PDB entry 9CQX | electron microscopy, 2.51 A resolution | chains C and D of the 4 polymer chains in the assembly

Chain C:
Protein: Nitrogenase molybdenum-iron protein alpha chain
From: Azotobacter vinelandii
Notes: EC 1.18.6.1
UniProt: P07328 (NIFD_AZOVI); residue numbers follow UniProt; this construct covers 1-492
Sequence (492 residues; numbered 1 to 492; the number before each row is that of its first residue):
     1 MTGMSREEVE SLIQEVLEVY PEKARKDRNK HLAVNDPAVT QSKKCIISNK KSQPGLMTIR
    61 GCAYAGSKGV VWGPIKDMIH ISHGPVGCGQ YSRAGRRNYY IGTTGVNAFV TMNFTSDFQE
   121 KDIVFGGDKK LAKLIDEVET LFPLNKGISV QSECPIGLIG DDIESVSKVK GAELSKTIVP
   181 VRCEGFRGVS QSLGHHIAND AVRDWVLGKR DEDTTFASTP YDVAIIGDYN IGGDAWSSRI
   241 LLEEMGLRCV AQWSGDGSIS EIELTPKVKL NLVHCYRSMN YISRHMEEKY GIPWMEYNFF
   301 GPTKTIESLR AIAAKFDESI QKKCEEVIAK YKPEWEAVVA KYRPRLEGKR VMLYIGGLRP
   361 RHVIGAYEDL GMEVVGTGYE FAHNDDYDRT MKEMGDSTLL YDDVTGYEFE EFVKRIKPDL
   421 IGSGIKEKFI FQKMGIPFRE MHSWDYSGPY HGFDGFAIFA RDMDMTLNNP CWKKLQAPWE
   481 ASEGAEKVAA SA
Unresolved in the structure: 1-3, 481-492
Bound ions: fe(8)-S(7) cluster Fe: Cys62, Cys88, Cys154 (shared with Cys70(D), Cys95(D), Cys153(D), Ser188(D) of chain D); Fe ion near Cys275 (its only coordinating residue here)
Small-molecule neighbours:
  - fe(8)-S(7) cluster (CLF): Cys62, Tyr64, Pro85, Gly87, Cys88, Tyr91, Glu153, Cys154, Gly185
  - 3-hydroxy-3-carboxy-adipic acid (HCA): Ala65, Gly95, Arg96, Gln191, Gly424, Ile425, Lys426, His442
  - ICS (iron-sulfur-molybdenum cluster with interstitial carbon): Val70, Arg96, His195, Tyr229, Ile231, His274, Cys275, Arg277, Ser278, Ile355, Gly356, Gly357, Leu358, Arg359, Phe381, Met441, His442
Curated features (UniProtKB/Swiss-Prot):
  - binding site ([8Fe-7S] cluster): Cys62, Cys88, Cys154
  - binding site ([7Fe-Mo-9S-C-homocitryl] cluster): Cys275, His442
  - mutagenesis: His195 (H195Q: No nitrogenase activity)

Chain D:
Protein: Nitrogenase molybdenum-iron protein beta chain
From: Azotobacter vinelandii
Notes: EC 1.18.6.1
UniProt: P07329 (NIFK_AZOVI); residues 1-523 here = UniProt positions 1-523
Sequence (523 residues; numbered 1 to 523; the number before each row is that of its first residue):
     1 MSQQVDKIKA SYPLFLDQDY KDMLAKKRDG FEEKYPQDKI DEVFQWTTTK EYQELNFQRE
    61 ALTVNPAKAC QPLGAVLCAL GFEKTMPYVH GSQGCVAYFR SYFNRHFREP VSCVSDSMTE
   121 DAAVFGGQQN MKDGLQNCKA TYKPDMIAVS TTCMAEVIGD DLNAFINNSK KEGFIPDEFP
   181 VPFAHTPSFV GSHVTGWDNM FEGIARYFTL KSMDDKVVGS NKKINIVPGF ETYLGNFRVI
   241 KRMLSEMGVG YSLLSDPEEV LDTPADGQFR MYAGGTTQEE MKDAPNALNT VLLQPWHLEK
   301 TKKFVEGTWK HEVPKLNIPM GLDWTDEFLM KVSEISGQPI PASLTKERGR LVDMMTDSHT
   361 WLHGKRFALW GDPDFVMGLV KFLLELGCEP VHILCHNGNK RWKKAVDAIL AASPYGKNAT
   421 VYIGKDLWHL RSLVFTDKPD FMIGNSYGKF IQRDTLHKGK EFEVPLIRIG FPIFDRHHLH
   481 RSTTLGYEGA MQILTTLVNS ILERLDEETR GMQATDYNHD LVR
Unresolved in the structure: 1
Bound ions: fe(8)-S(7) cluster Fe: Cys70, Cys95, Cys153, Ser188 (shared with Cys62(C), Cys88(C), Cys154(C) of chain C); Fe ion site 1: Arg108, Glu109 (shared with 2 residues of chain B); Fe ion site 2: Asp353, Asp357 (shared with 2 residues of chain B)
Small-molecule neighbours:
  - fe(8)-S(7) cluster (CLF): Cys70, Pro72, Ser92, Gly94, Cys95, Tyr98, Phe99, Thr152, Cys153, Ser188
  - 3-hydroxy-3-carboxy-adipic acid (HCA): Tyr98, Ser101, Arg105
Curated features (UniProtKB/Swiss-Prot):
  - binding site ([8Fe-7S] cluster): Cys70, Cys95, Cys153, Ser188

Interface between chain C and chain D:
Residue-residue contacts (179; chain C residue first):
  Val19(C) with Ala140(D)
  Tyr20(C) with Thr141(D)
  Pro21(C) with Asn137(D); Ala140(D), hydrophobic
  Lys23(C) with Asp133(D)
  Ala24(C) with Asn137(D)
  Ser52(C) with Gln93(D), hydrogen bond; Ser117(D)
  Gln53(C) with Asn137(D)
  Pro54(C) with Ser115(D); Asp116(D); Asn130(D); Gly134(D); Asn137(D), hydrogen bond (backbone-side chain)
  Gly55(C) with Val114(D); Ser115(D), hydrogen bond (backbone-backbone); Gly134(D); Cys138(D); Tyr142(D)
  Leu56(C) with Asn137(D); Thr141(D); Tyr142(D), hydrogen bond (backbone-side chain)
  Met57(C) with Met86(D), hydrophobic; Arg100(D); Cys113(D); Val114(D); Tyr142(D)
  Thr58(C) with Gln93(D); Arg100(D), hydrogen bond (backbone-side chain)
  Arg60(C) with Gln93(D); Ala97(D)
  Gly61(C) with Gln93(D), hydrogen bond (backbone-side chain)
  Cys62(C) with Gly94(D)
  Ala65(C) with Tyr98(D)
  Lys76(C) with Glu32(D), salt bridge
  Val86(C) with Pro66(D), hydrophobic; Lys68(D); Ala69(D)
  Gln90(C) with Pro66(D), hydrogen bond (side chain-backbone); Lys68(D), hydrogen bond (side chain-backbone); Tyr102(D); Tyr447(D), hydrogen bond (backbone-side chain)
  Tyr91(C) with Ala69(D); Cys70(D), hydrogen bond (side chain-backbone); Leu73(D); Tyr98(D), hydrophobic; Phe99(D), hydrophobic; Tyr102(D), hydrophobic
  Ser92(C) with Tyr98(D)
  Arg93(C) with Asn65(D), hydrogen bond; Tyr447(D); Phe450(D)
  Gly95(C) with Arg105(D), hydrogen bond (backbone-side chain)
  Tyr99(C) with Ser11(D)
  Thr103(C) with Ile40(D)
  Thr104(C) with Arg453(D), hydrogen bond
  Gly105(C) with Trp428(D)
  Val106(C) with Ile40(D); Val43(D), hydrophobic; Phe44(D), hydrophobic
  Asn107(C) with Lys34(D)
  Met112(C) with Val64(D), hydrophobic; Asn65(D); Trp428(D), hydrophobic
  Asn113(C) with Thr63(D); Val64(D); Asn65(D), hydrogen bond (backbone-backbone); Pro66(D)
  Phe114(C) with Thr63(D); Val64(D), hydrophobic
  Thr115(C) with Thr63(D), hydrogen bond (backbone-backbone)
  Ser116(C) with Ala61(D)
  Asp117(C) with Thr63(D); Lys68(D), salt bridge
  Phe118(C) with Phe189(D)
  Gln119(C) with Phe189(D)
  Glu120(C) with Phe189(D); Val190(D)
  Ile123(C) with Phe189(D), hydrophobic
  Lys130(C) with Ala61(D)
  Lys133(C) with Glu60(D); Ala61(D)
  Leu134(C) with Ala61(D); Leu62(D), hydrophobic
  Glu137(C) with Arg59(D); Glu60(D), hydrogen bond (side chain-backbone); Ala61(D), hydrogen bond (side chain-backbone); Leu62(D), hydrogen bond (side chain-backbone)
  Val138(C) with Leu62(D), hydrophobic
  Thr140(C) with Trp46(D)
  Leu141(C) with Trp46(D); Tyr52(D), hydrogen bond (backbone-side chain); Leu55(D); Asn56(D); Arg59(D)
  Phe142(C) with Trp428(D), hydrophobic
  Pro143(C) with Trp46(D)
  Leu144(C) with Tyr35(D); Val43(D), hydrophobic
  Lys146(C) with Glu32(D); Glu33(D), hydrogen bond (side chain-backbone)
  Pro155(C) with Cys153(D), hydrophobic
  Leu158(C) with Ala123(D), hydrophobic; Met154(D), hydrophobic; Val157(D), hydrophobic; Ile158(D), hydrophobic
  Ile159(C) with Val157(D), hydrophobic
  Phe186(C) with Thr119(D); Glu120(D); Met154(D), hydrophobic
  Arg187(C) with Glu120(D), salt bridge
  Gly188(C) with Thr119(D)
  Val189(C) with Gln93(D), hydrogen bond (backbone-side chain)
  Arg210(C) with Glu33(D), salt bridge
  Gly232(C) with Ser11(D); Phe15(D)
  Gly233(C) with Phe15(D)
  Trp236(C) with Phe15(D), hydrophobic; Tyr20(D); Met23(D); Leu24(D)
  Ser237(C) with Tyr20(D)
  Arg239(C) with Met23(D); Lys27(D); Phe31(D)
  Ile240(C) with Asp19(D); Tyr20(D), hydrophobic; Met23(D), hydrogen bond (backbone-side chain)
  Arg248(C) with Phe31(D)
  Cys249(C) with Phe31(D)
  Val250(C) with Phe31(D)
  Asp256(C) with Lys27(D), salt bridge
  Ser258(C) with Phe31(D); Glu32(D)
  Ser260(C) with Phe31(D), hydrogen bond (side chain-backbone); Glu32(D), hydrogen bond (side chain-backbone); Glu33(D)
  Glu261(C) with Lys27(D), salt bridge; Phe31(D); Glu32(D)
  Glu334(C) with Ser2(D), hydrogen bond; Gln3(D), hydrogen bond (side chain-backbone)
  Ala337(C) with Val5(D)
  Lys341(C) with Val5(D); Asp6(D), salt bridge
  Tyr342(C) with Ile8(D)
  Tyr407(C) with Thr141(D)
  Glu410(C) with Phe269(D)
  Ile425(C) with Asn104(D), hydrogen bond (backbone-side chain)
  Lys426(C) with Arg100(D); Asn104(D)
  Phe429(C) with Asn104(D); Arg108(D); Glu109(D); Pro110(D)
  Ile430(C) with Pro110(D), hydrophobic; Phe269(D), hydrophobic
  Lys433(C) with Glu109(D), salt bridge; Pro110(D); Thr263(D), hydrogen bond (side chain-backbone); Pro264(D); Gly267(D), hydrogen bond (backbone-backbone); Gln268(D), hydrogen bond (backbone-backbone)
  Met434(C) with Gly267(D)
  Gly448(C) with Ala10(D); Ser11(D), hydrogen bond (backbone-backbone)
  Pro449(C) with Phe15(D), hydrophobic
  Asp454(C) with Ser2(D), hydrogen bond (side chain-backbone); Gln3(D), hydrogen bond (backbone-side chain); Leu14(D); Tyr20(D), hydrogen bond
  Ala457(C) with Ile8(D)
  Ile458(C) with Gln3(D); Ile8(D), hydrophobic; Lys9(D)
  Arg461(C) with Ile8(D)
  Leu475(C) with Ala265(D); Asp266(D); Gly267(D)
Also at the interface, not in a pair above, chain C (108 interface residues in all): Ile59, Tyr64, Ile81, Pro85, Gly87, Cys88, Ala94, Arg97, Ile101, Gly102, Thr111, Cys154, Ser190, Phe216, Gln252, Leu264, Val338, Gly406
Also at the interface, not in a pair above, chain D (98 interface residues in all): Lys39, Gln58, Ala67, Ser92, Ser101, Ser112, Met118, Gln136, Lys143, Ser188, Met271, His396, His457

Overview:
The interface between chain C and chain D involves 108 residues on one side and 98 on the other; the contacts
include 34 hydrogen bonds and 8 salt bridges. Polar pairs include Lys76(C)-Glu32(D), Asp117(C)-Lys68(D) and
Arg187(C)-Glu120(D).
Here chain C is Nitrogenase molybdenum-iron protein alpha chain and chain D is Nitrogenase molybdenum-iron
protein beta chain, both from Azotobacter vinelandii. Entry 9CQX (Azotobacter vinelandii Oxidized MoFeP (C1
symmetry) obtained using the SPT Labtech chameleon) was determined by electron microscopy together with 9CQM,
9CQN, 9CQO, 9CQP, 9CQQ, 9CQR and 12 further entries from the same study.
